Entry 4J6X (X-ray diffraction, 2.22 A resolution); this record covers chains E and F of the 6 polymer chains in the assembly.

[Chain E (and F)]
Molecule: Protein hfq
Organism: Pseudomonas aeruginosa
Notes: chain F of this document is another copy of the same molecule, construct and numbering; everything in this record applies to it too
UniProtKB: Q9HUM0 (HFQ_PSEAE); numbering as in UniProt (aligned over 1-82)
Chain sequence (82 residues; each row starts with the number of its first residue):
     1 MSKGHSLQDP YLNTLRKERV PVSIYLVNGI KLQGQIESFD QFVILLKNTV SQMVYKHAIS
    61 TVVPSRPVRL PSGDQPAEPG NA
Unresolved in the structure: 1-3, 72-82 (chain F: 1-2, 71-82)
Ligand contacts: UTP (uridine 5'-triphosphate): Asp-9, Asn-13, Arg-16, Lys-17, Ser-38, Phe-39

[Chain E / chain F interface]
Pairs across the interface (41; chain E residue first):
  Leu-26(E) with Ser-60(F)
  Asn-28(E) with Leu-26(F); Val-27(F), hydrogen bond (side chain-backbone)
  Ser-38(E) with Leu-7(F)
  Phe-39(E) with Leu-7(F)
  Asp-40(E) with His-5(F); Ser-6(F); Leu-7(F), hydrogen bond (side chain-backbone); Gln-8(F), hydrogen bond (side chain-backbone)
  Gln-41(E) with His-5(F), hydrogen bond
  Phe-42(E) with Lys-3(F); His-5(F)
  Val-43(E) with Leu-7(F), hydrophobic; Gln-8(F)
  Leu-45(E) with Leu-7(F), hydrophobic; Tyr-11(F), hydrophobic
  Val-50(E) with Pro-64(F); Arg-66(F); Pro-67(F)
  Ser-51(E) with Tyr-11(F), hydrogen bond (backbone-side chain); Pro-64(F)
  Gln-52(E) with Tyr-11(F); Thr-61(F), hydrogen bond; Val-62(F); Val-63(F)
  Met-53(E) with Gln-8(F); Tyr-11(F), hydrophobic; Leu-12(F), hydrophobic; Thr-61(F), hydrogen bond (backbone-side chain); Val-62(F), hydrogen bond (backbone-backbone)
  Val-54(E) with Ser-60(F); Thr-61(F)
  Tyr-55(E) with Gln-8(F), hydrogen bond; Leu-12(F); Lys-56(F); Ile-59(F); Ser-60(F), hydrogen bond (backbone-backbone)
  His-57(E) with Lys-56(F), hydrogen bond (side chain-backbone); His-57(F); Ile-59(F), hydrogen bond (side chain-backbone)
  Ala-58(E) with Ser-60(F)
Other interface residues (no listed pair), chain F (22 interface residues in all): Gly-4, Gly-29, Ile-44

[In short]
17 residues of chain E face 22 of chain F across their interface; the contacts include 12 hydrogen bonds.
Polar pairs include Asn-28(E)/Val-27(F), Asp-40(E)/Leu-7(F) and Asp-40(E)/Gln-8(F). Chain E binds UTP.
Both chains are Protein hfq (Pseudomonas aeruginosa). Entry 4J6X (Crystal structure of Hfq from Pseudomonas
aeruginosa in complex with UTP) was determined by X-ray diffraction together with 4J5Y, 4J6Y and 3QUI from the
same study.
